Entry 7UMK (electron microscopy, 4.10 A resolution (low resolution: residue-level contacts below are approximate; hydrogen-bond / salt-bridge calls are withheld)); this record covers chains A and R of the 4 polymer chains in the assembly.

== Chain A ==
Protein: Nucleoprotein
Organism: Vesicular stomatitis Indiana virus
UniProtKB: P03521 (NCAP_VSIVA); numbering as in UniProt (aligned over 1-422)
Sequence (422 residues; each row starts with the number of its first residue):
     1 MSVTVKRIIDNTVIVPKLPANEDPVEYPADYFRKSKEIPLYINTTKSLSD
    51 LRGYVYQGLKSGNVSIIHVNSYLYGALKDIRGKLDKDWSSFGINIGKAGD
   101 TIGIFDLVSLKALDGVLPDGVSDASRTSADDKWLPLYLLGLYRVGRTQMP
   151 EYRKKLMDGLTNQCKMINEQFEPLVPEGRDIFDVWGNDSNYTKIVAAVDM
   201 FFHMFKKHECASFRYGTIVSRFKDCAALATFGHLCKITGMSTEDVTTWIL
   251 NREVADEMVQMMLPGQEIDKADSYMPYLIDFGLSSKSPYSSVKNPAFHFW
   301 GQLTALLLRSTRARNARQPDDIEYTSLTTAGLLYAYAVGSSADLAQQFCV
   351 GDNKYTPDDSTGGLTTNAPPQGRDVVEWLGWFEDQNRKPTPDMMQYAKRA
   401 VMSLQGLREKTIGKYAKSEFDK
Disordered / not traced: 1
Curated features (UniProtKB/Swiss-Prot):
  - binding site (RNA): Arg-143, Tyr-152, Lys-206, Arg-214, Lys-286, Arg-317, Arg-408
From the paper describing this entry:
  - conformationally variable residues (loop rearrangement): Lys-111 to Trp-133, Met-166 to Ile-181

== Chain R ==
Molecule: 9-nt RNA strand
Organism: Vesicular stomatitis Indiana virus
Sequence (9 nucleotides; numbered 28 to 36; the number before each row is that of its first residue):
    28 UUUUUUUUU

== Interface between chain A and chain R ==
Residue-residue contacts (29; chain A residue first):
  Arg-143(A) / U35(R)
  Arg-143(A) / U36(R)
  Arg-146(A) / U29(R)
  Glu-151(A) / U33(R)
  Tyr-152(A) / U33(R)
  Tyr-152(A) / U34(R)
  Tyr-152(A) / U35(R)
  Lys-155(A) / U35(R)
  Leu-156(A) / U35(R)
  Gln-163(A) / U36(R)
  Met-166(A) / U36(R)
  Tyr-215(A) / U36(R)
  Ile-218(A) / U35(R)
  Val-219(A) / U35(R)
  Asp-224(A) / U29(R)
  Asp-224(A) / U30(R)
  Ala-226(A) / U31(R)
  Lys-286(A) / U30(R)
  Ser-290(A) / U30(R)
  Ser-291(A) / U31(R)
  Val-292(A) / U30(R)
  Arg-312(A) / U32(R)
  Asn-315(A) / U32(R)
  Asn-315(A) / U34(R)
  Ala-316(A) / U32(R)
  Arg-317(A) / U31(R)
  Arg-408(A) / U32(R)
  Arg-408(A) / U33(R)
  Arg-408(A) / U34(R)
Also at the interface, not in a pair above, chain A (27 interface residues in all): Ala-211, Ser-212, Cys-225, His-298, Gln-302

== Summary ==
The interface between chain A and chain R involves 27 residues on one side and 8 on the other. UniProt lists 7
RNA-binding residues on chain A. The paper reports conformational variability at Lys-111(A) and Met-166(A).
Chain A is Nucleoprotein and chain R is a 9-nt RNA strand, both from Vesicular stomatitis Indiana virus; the
structure, Structure of vesicular stomatitis virus (helical reconstruction, 4.1 A resolution), was determined
by electron microscopy (same publication as 7UML).
